PDB entry 6KWO | X-ray diffraction, 1.80 A resolution | chains A and C of the 3 polymer chains in the assembly

== Chain A ==
Protein: MHC class I antigen
Organism: Sus scrofa
Reference sequence: B1PJU7 (B1PJU7_PIG); residues 2-275 here correspond to UniProt positions 23-296 (UniProt number = residue number + 21)
Amino-acid sequence (274 residues; each row starts with the number of its first residue):
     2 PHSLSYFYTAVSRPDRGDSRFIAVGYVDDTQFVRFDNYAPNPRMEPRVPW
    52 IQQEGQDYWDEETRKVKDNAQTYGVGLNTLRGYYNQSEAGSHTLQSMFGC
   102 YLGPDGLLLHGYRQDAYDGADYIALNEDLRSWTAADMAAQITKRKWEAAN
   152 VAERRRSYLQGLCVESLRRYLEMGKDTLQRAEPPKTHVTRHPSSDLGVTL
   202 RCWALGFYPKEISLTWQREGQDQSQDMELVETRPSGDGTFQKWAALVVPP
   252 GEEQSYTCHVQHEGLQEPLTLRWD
Disordered / not traced: 274-275
Disulfides: Cys-101/Cys-164, Cys-203/Cys-259
From the paper describing this entry:
  - mutagenesis - F99Y: increased binding to NW9

== Chain C ==
Protein: peptide
Amino-acid sequence (9 residues; row label = number of the first residue in the row):
     1 ESDTVGWSW

== Chain A / chain C interface ==
Residue-residue contacts - 45 pairs, chain A then chain C:
  Leu-5(A) with Glu-1(C)
  Tyr-7(A) with Glu-1(C), hydrogen bond (side chain-backbone); Ser-2(C)
  Met-45(A) with Ser-2(C)
  Tyr-59(A) with Glu-1(C)
  Glu-63(A) with Glu-1(C); Ser-2(C), hydrogen bond
  Lys-66(A) with Ser-2(C); Thr-4(C)
  Asn-70(A) with Asp-3(C), hydrogen bond (side chain-backbone); Thr-4(C); Val-5(C), hydrogen bond (side chain-backbone)
  Thr-73(A) with Val-5(C), hydrogen bond (side chain-backbone); Gly-6(C); Trp-7(C); Trp-9(C)
  Tyr-74(A) with Val-5(C), hydrophobic; Trp-9(C), hydrophobic
  Gly-77(A) with Trp-9(C)
  Thr-80(A) with Trp-9(C)
  Tyr-84(A) with Trp-9(C), hydrogen bond (side chain-backbone)
  Leu-95(A) with Trp-9(C), hydrophobic
  Phe-99(A) with Asp-3(C)
  Arg-114(A) with Trp-9(C)
  Asp-116(A) with Trp-9(C), hydrogen bond
  Tyr-123(A) with Trp-9(C)
  Thr-143(A) with Trp-9(C)
  Lys-146(A) with Ser-8(C); Trp-9(C), hydrogen bond (side chain-backbone)
  Trp-147(A) with Trp-7(C); Ser-8(C), hydrogen bond (side chain-backbone); Trp-9(C)
  Ala-150(A) with Trp-7(C), hydrophobic
  Val-152(A) with Trp-7(C), hydrophobic
  Arg-155(A) with Thr-4(C), hydrogen bond
  Arg-156(A) with Asp-3(C), salt bridge; Thr-4(C), hydrogen bond (side chain-backbone)
  Tyr-159(A) with Glu-1(C), hydrogen bond (side chain-backbone); Ser-2(C); Asp-3(C)
  Leu-163(A) with Glu-1(C); Ser-2(C)
  Ser-167(A) with Glu-1(C), hydrogen bond (side chain-backbone)
  Arg-170(A) with Glu-1(C), salt bridge
  Tyr-171(A) with Glu-1(C), hydrogen bond (side chain-backbone)
Interface residues without a listed pair, chain A (32 interface residues in all): Tyr-9, Asp-69, Leu-81

== Overview ==
Chain A and chain C form an interface of 32 and 9 residues respectively, with 14 hydrogen bonds and 2 salt
bridges. Polar contacts include Arg-156(A)/Asp-3(C), Arg-170(A)/Glu-1(C) and Tyr-7(A)/Glu-1(C). The paper
reports that F99Y of chain A increases binding to NW9.
Chain A is MHC class I antigen (Sus scrofa) and chain C is peptide; the structure, Crystal structure of
pSLA-1*1301 complex with mutant epitope ESDTVGWSW, was determined by X-ray diffraction together with 6KWK,
6KWL and 6KWN from the same study.
